PDB entry 4N5K | X-ray diffraction, 2.71 A resolution | chains A and B

== Chain A ==
Molecule: Hemagglutinin HA1
Source organism: Influenza A virus
Reference sequence: R4NN21 (R4NN21_9INFA); the construct lacks a stretch of the UniProt sequence and is renumbered around it, so the offset changes along the chain: 11-141 = UniProt 19-149; 143-158 = UniProt 150-165; 159-263 = UniProt 168-272; 265-276 = UniProt 273-284; 1 more segments
Sequence (321 residues; each row starts with the number of its first residue; note: 2 numbers in that range are skipped by the numbering (no residue carries them; nothing is unmodelled there); a row labelled like 158A-158B holds insertion residues (158A, then the next letters in order)):
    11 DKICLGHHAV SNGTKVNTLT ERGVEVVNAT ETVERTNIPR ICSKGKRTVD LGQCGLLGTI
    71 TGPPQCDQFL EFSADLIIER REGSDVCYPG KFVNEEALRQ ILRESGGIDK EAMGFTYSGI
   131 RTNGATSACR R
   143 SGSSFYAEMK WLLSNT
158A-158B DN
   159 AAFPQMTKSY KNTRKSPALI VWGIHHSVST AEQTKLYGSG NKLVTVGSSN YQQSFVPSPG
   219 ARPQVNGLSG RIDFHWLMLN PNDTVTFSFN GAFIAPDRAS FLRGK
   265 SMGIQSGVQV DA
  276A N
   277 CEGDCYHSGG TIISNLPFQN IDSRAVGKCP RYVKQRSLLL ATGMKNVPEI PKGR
Not modelled in the structure: 328-330
Disulfides: Cys-52/Cys-277, Cys-64/Cys-76, Cys-97/Cys-139, Cys-281/Cys-305
Covalently attached groups: N-acetylglucosamine (NAG) linked to Asn-38, Asn-240
What the authors report for this chain:
  - specificity-determining residues: Leu-226
  - mutagenesis - L226I, L226Q: increased binding to alpha2-3 SLNLN
  - mutagenesis - L226I, L226Q: abolished binding to alpha2-6 SLNLN

== Chain B ==
Molecule: Hemagglutinin HA2
Source organism: Influenza A virus
Reference sequence: R4NN21 (R4NN21_9INFA); residues 4-176 here correspond to UniProt positions 343-515 (UniProt number = residue number + 339)
Sequence (180 residues; each row starts with the number of its first residue):
     4 GAIAGFIENG WEGLIDGWYG FRHQNAQGEG TAADYKSTQS AIDQITGKLN RLIEKTNQQF
    64 ELIDNEFNEV EKQIGNVINW TRDSITEVWS YNAELLVAME NQHTIDLADS EMDKLYERVK
   124 RQLRENAEED GTGCFEIFHK CDDDCMASIR NNTYDHSKYR EEAMQNRIQI DPVSGRLVPR
Not modelled in the structure: 173-183
Construct notes: expression tag (177-183)
Disulfides: Cys-144/Cys-148
Covalently attached groups: N-acetylglucosamine (NAG) linked to Asn-82

== How chain A and chain B interact ==
Inter-chain disulfides: Cys-14(A)/Cys-137(B)
Pairs across the interface (134):
  Asp-11(A) with Gln-27(B); Asn-28(B); Ala-29(B); Ile-140(B), hydrogen bond (backbone-backbone); His-142(B); Lys-143(B); Cys-144(B), hydrogen bond (side chain-backbone)
  Lys-12(A) with Ile-6(B); His-26(B); Gln-27(B), hydrogen bond (backbone-backbone); Asp-133(B), salt bridge; Cys-137(B); Phe-138(B); Met-149(B)
  Ile-13(A) with Phe-24(B), hydrophobic; Arg-25(B); Cys-137(B); Phe-138(B), hydrogen bond (backbone-backbone); Ile-140(B), hydrophobic
  Cys-14(A) with Ile-6(B), hydrophobic; Gly-8(B); Trp-14(B); Gly-23(B); Phe-24(B); Arg-25(B), hydrogen bond (backbone-backbone); Gly-136(B); Cys-137(B), disulfide
  Leu-15(A) with Gly-8(B); Phe-9(B), hydrogen bond (backbone-backbone); Trp-14(B); Gly-23(B); Phe-24(B), hydrophobic; Leu-118(B), hydrophobic; Val-122(B), hydrophobic; Gly-136(B), hydrogen bond (backbone-backbone); Phe-138(B), hydrophobic
  Gly-16(A) with Trp-14(B); Tyr-22(B); Gly-23(B), hydrogen bond (backbone-backbone); Met-115(B)
  His-17(A) with Phe-9(B); Asn-12(B); Gly-13(B); Trp-14(B), hydrogen bond (backbone-backbone); Trp-21(B); Tyr-22(B); Met-115(B)
  His-18(A) with Trp-14(B); Leu-17(B); Gly-20(B); Trp-21(B), hydrogen bond (backbone-backbone)
  Ala-19(A) with Trp-14(B), hydrogen bond (backbone-backbone); Glu-15(B)
  Val-26(A) with Asn-104(B)
  Asn-27(A) with Ala-101(B); Asn-104(B), hydrogen bond (backbone-side chain)
  Thr-28(A) with Ala-101(B); Gln-105(B), hydrogen bond
  Leu-29(A) with Ala-101(B); Met-102(B), hydrophobic; Gln-105(B), hydrogen bond (backbone-side chain)
  Thr-30(A) with Gln-105(B)
  Glu-89(A) with Phe-70(B)
  Arg-90(A) with Phe-70(B)
  Arg-91(A) with Glu-69(B); Phe-70(B)
  Glu-106(A) with Asn-68(B), hydrogen bond; Val-73(B)
  Arg-109(A) with Asn-68(B)
  Gln-110(A) with Ile-66(B), hydrogen bond (side chain-backbone)
  Arg-113(A) with Leu-65(B); Asn-68(B)
  Lys-263(A) with Gln-62(B), hydrogen bond
  Met-266(A) with Gln-62(B); Phe-63(B)
  Gly-267(A) with Leu-65(B)
  Gln-269(A) with Asn-68(B), hydrogen bond; Glu-69(B), hydrogen bond (side chain-backbone); Phe-70(B)
  Ser-284(A) with Glu-69(B), hydrogen bond
  Ser-290(A) with Lys-58(B), hydrogen bond (backbone-side chain)
  Asn-291(A) with Ile-56(B); Lys-58(B), hydrogen bond
  Pro-293(A) with Leu-55(B)
  Phe-294(A) with Ala-96(B), hydrophobic
  Ser-299(A) with Arg-85(B)
  Arg-300(A) with Leu-65(B); Asp-67(B), salt bridge; Glu-69(B), salt bridge; Arg-85(B)
  Val-302(A) with Phe-63(B); Glu-64(B); Leu-65(B), hydrophobic
  Gly-303(A) with Gln-61(B); Gln-62(B); Phe-63(B), hydrogen bond (backbone-backbone)
  Cys-305(A) with Thr-59(B)
  Arg-307(A) with Trp-92(B)
  Tyr-308(A) with Thr-89(B); Trp-92(B)
  Val-309(A) with Trp-92(B); Ser-93(B); Ala-96(B), hydrophobic
  Lys-310(A) with Glu-90(B), salt bridge; Ser-93(B), hydrogen bond (backbone-side chain)
  Gln-311(A) with Ser-93(B), hydrogen bond (side chain-backbone); Glu-97(B)
  Leu-314(A) with Ala-96(B), hydrophobic; Glu-97(B)
  Leu-315(A) with Val-100(B); Asn-104(B), hydrogen bond (backbone-side chain)
  Leu-316(A) with Leu-52(B), hydrophobic; Leu-55(B), hydrophobic; Glu-103(B); Asn-104(B)
  Ala-317(A) with Asn-104(B), hydrogen bond (backbone-side chain); Thr-107(B)
  Thr-318(A) with Trp-21(B); Ile-48(B); Leu-52(B)
  Met-320(A) with Trp-21(B); Tyr-22(B), hydrophobic; Ala-111(B), hydrophobic
  Val-323(A) with Asn-12(B); Gly-13(B), hydrogen bond (backbone-backbone)
  Pro-324(A) with Asn-12(B); Gly-13(B)
  Glu-325(A) with Asn-12(B); Gly-13(B); Trp-14(B); Glu-15(B), hydrogen bond (side chain-backbone); Arg-25(B), salt bridge
  Ile-326(A) with Glu-11(B); Asn-12(B)
Interface residues without a listed pair, chain A (60 interface residues in all): Val-20, Ser-21, Val-34, Val-36, Thr-42, Ile-268, Ser-270, Lys-304, Gly-319, Lys-321
Interface residues without a listed pair, chain B (73 interface residues in all): Ala-7, Gly-16, Asn-60, Asn-71, Leu-98, Leu-99, Ile-108, Tyr-119, Glu-139, Ile-152

== In short ==
The interface between chain A and chain B involves 60 residues on one side and 73 on the other; the contacts
include 1 disulfide bond, 29 hydrogen bonds and 5 salt bridges. Polar pairs include Lys-12(A)/Asp-133(B),
Arg-300(A)/Asp-67(B) and Arg-300(A)/Glu-69(B). From the paper: L226I and L226Q of chain A increase binding to
alpha2-3 SLNLN; the specificity determinant Leu-226(A).
Here chain A is Hemagglutinin HA1 and chain B is Hemagglutinin HA2, both from Influenza A virus. Entry 4N5K
(Crystal structure of hemagglutinin from an H7N9 influenza virus in complex with LSTa) was determined by X-ray
diffraction (same publication as 4N5J, 4N60, 4N61, 4N62, 4N63 and 4N64).
